Entry 7UIF (electron microscopy, 4.60 A resolution (low resolution: residue-level contacts below are approximate; hydrogen-bond / salt-bridge calls are withheld)); this record covers chains B and J of the 33 polymer chains in the assembly.

[Chain B]
Molecule: DNA-directed RNA polymerase II subunit RPB2
From: Saccharomyces cerevisiae S288C
Notes: EC 2.7.7.6
UniProt: P08518 (RPB2_YEAST); residues 1-1224 here = UniProt positions 1-1224
Chain sequence (1224 residues; numbered 1 to 1224; the number before each row is that of its first residue):
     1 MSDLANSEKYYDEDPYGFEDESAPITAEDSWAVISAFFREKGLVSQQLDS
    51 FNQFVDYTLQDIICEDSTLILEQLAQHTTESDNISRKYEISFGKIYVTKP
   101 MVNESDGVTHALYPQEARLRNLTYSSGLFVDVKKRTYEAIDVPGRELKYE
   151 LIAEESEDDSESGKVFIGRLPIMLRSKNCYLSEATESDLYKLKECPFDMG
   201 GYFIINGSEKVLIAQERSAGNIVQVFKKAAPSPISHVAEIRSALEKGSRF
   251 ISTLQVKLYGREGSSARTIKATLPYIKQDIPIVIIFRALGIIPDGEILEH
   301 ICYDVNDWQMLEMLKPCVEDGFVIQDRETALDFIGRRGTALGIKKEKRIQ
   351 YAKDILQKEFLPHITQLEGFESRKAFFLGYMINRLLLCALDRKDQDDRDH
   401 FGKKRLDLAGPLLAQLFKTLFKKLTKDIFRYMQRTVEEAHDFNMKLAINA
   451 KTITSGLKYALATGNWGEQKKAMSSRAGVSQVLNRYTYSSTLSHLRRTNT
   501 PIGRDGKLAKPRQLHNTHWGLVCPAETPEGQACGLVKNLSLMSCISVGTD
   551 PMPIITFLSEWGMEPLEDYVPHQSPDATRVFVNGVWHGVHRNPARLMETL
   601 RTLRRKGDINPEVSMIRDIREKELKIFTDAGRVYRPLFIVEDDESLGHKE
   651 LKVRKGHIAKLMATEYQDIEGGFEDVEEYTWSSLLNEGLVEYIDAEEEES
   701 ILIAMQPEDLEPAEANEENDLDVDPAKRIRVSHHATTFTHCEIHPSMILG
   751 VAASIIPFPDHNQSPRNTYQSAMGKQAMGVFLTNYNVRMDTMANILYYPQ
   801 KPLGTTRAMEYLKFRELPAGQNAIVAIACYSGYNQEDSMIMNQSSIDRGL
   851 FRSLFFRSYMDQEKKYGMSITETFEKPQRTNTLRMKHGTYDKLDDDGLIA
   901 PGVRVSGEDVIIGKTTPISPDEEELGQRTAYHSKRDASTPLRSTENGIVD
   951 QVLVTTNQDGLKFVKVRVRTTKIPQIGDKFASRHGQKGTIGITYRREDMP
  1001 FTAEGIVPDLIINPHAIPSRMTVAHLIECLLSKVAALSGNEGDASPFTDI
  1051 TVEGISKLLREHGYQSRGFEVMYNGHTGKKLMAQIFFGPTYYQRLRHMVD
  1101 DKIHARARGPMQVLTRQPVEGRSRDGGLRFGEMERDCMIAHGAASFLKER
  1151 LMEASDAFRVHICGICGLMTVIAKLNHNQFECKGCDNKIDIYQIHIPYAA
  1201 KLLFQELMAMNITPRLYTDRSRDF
Unresolved in the structure: 1-20, 243-251, 669-677, 713-726

[Chain J]
Molecule: DNA-directed RNA polymerases I, II, and III subunit RPABC5
From: Saccharomyces cerevisiae S288C
UniProt: P22139 (RPAB5_YEAST); residues 1-70 here = UniProt positions 1-70
Chain sequence (70 residues; row label = number of the first residue in the row):
     1 MIVPVRCFSCGKVVGDKWESYLNLLQEDELDEGTALSRLGLKRYCCRRMI
    51 LTHVDLIEKFLRYNPLEKRD
Curated features (UniProtKB/Swiss-Prot):
  - binding site (Zn(2+)): C7, C10, C45, C46
  - cross-link: K59 (Glycyl lysine isopeptide (Lys-Gly) (interchain with G-Cter in ubiquitin))

[Interface between chain B and chain J]
Contacting residue pairs - 77 pairs, chain B then chain J:
  Y113(B) - R69(J)
  P114(B) - R69(J)
  P114(B) - D70(J)
  Q115(B) - E67(J)
  Q115(B) - K68(J)
  Q115(B) - R69(J)
  R118(B) - D70(J)
  L174(B) - D70(J)
  Y190(B) - R62(J)
  L192(B) - E67(J)
  L192(B) - R69(J)
  K193(B) - Y63(J)
  K193(B) - N64(J)
  K193(B) - E67(J)
  K193(B) - K68(J)
  K193(B) - R69(J)
  E194(B) - K68(J)
  E194(B) - R69(J)
  E194(B) - D70(J)
  F197(B) - K59(J)
  D198(B) - D70(J)
  Y202(B) - D70(J)
  E209(B) - D70(J)
  V780(B) - L56(J)
  L782(B) - K68(J)
  T783(B) - K59(J)
  T783(B) - F60(J)
  N784(B) - Y63(J)
  N784(B) - K68(J)
  Y785(B) - F60(J)
  N786(B) - Y63(J)
  N786(B) - P65(J)
  V787(B) - Y63(J)
  V787(B) - N64(J)
  V787(B) - P65(J)
  V787(B) - L66(J)
  V787(B) - E67(J)
  V787(B) - K68(J)
  R788(B) - K68(J)
  R788(B) - D70(J)
  L796(B) - M1(J)
  Y797(B) - M1(J)
  Y798(B) - I2(J)
  Y798(B) - P4(J)
  P799(B) - V54(J)
  P799(B) - L56(J)
  Q800(B) - R48(J)
  Q800(B) - T52(J)
  K801(B) - T52(J)
  K801(B) - V54(J)
  L803(B) - T52(J)
  E816(B) - V54(J)
  E816(B) - L56(J)
  P818(B) - V54(J)
  Q821(B) - F8(J)
  N822(B) - R48(J)
  N822(B) - T52(J)
  I824(B) - C45(J)
  S845(B) - F8(J)
  R848(B) - C7(J)
  R848(B) - F8(J)
  R848(B) - G11(J)
  L850(B) - F8(J)
  Q951(B) - P65(J)
  I1006(B) - R43(J)
  V1007(B) - S9(J)
  D1009(B) - S9(J)
  D1009(B) - R48(J)
  A1036(B) - R47(J)
  L1037(B) - Y44(J)
  L1037(B) - R47(J)
  S1038(B) - G33(J)
  G1039(B) - E32(J)
  G1039(B) - G33(J)
  G1039(B) - L51(J)
  F1087(B) - Y44(J)
  P1089(B) - Y44(J)
Interface residues without a listed pair, chain B (61 interface residues in all): L181, K191, C195, I204, R485, I795, R815, L817, A823, G849, R996, E1004, A1035, Y1064, G1088
Interface residues without a listed pair, chain J (32 interface residues in all): V3, R6, M49

[Summary]
61 residues of chain B face 32 of chain J across their interface. UniProt lists 4 Zn2+-binding residues on
chain J.
Chain B is DNA-directed RNA polymerase II subunit RPB2 and chain J is DNA-directed RNA polymerases I, II, and
III subunit RPABC5, both from Saccharomyces cerevisiae S288C; the structure, Mediator-PIC Early (Core B), was
determined by electron microscopy (same publication as 7UI9, 7UIC, 7UIG, 7UIK, 7UIL and 7UIO).
